9RS7 - chains C and A of the 3 polymer chains in the assembly; structure by electron microscopy, 3.00 A resolution.

[Chain C]
Molecule: Rab small monomeric GTPase-like protein
Organism: Thermochaetoides thermophila
UniProtKB: G0SGE1 (G0SGE1_CHATD); the author numbering skips numbers that UniProt does not, so the offset changes along the chain: 1-178 = UniProt 1-178; 182-208 = UniProt 179-205
Amino-acid sequence (207 residues; row label = number of the first residue in the row; note: 3 numbers in that range are skipped by the numbering (no residue carries them; nothing is unmodelled there); numbers below 1 keep their minus sign (Gly-1 is residue -1)):
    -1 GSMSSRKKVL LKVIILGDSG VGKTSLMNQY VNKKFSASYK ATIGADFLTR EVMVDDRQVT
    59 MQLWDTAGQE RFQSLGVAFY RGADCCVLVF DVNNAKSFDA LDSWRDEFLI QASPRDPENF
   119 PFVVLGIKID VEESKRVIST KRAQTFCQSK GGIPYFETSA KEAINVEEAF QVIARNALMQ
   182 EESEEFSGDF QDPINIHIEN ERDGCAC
Not modelled in the structure: -1 to 4, 127-133, 157-162, 183-208
Construct notes: expression tag (-1 to 0); engineered mutation Ile125 (Asn in G0SGE1)
From the paper describing this entry:
  - catalytic residues: Lys38
  - conformationally variable residues (loop rearrangement): Phe33, Lys38

[Chain A]
Molecule: Vacuolar fusion protein MON1
Organism: Thermochaetoides thermophila
UniProtKB: G0SGS3 (G0SGS3_CHATD); residues 1-665 here = UniProt positions 1-665
Amino-acid sequence (670 residues; row label = number of the first residue in the row; numbers below 1 keep their minus sign (Gly-4 is residue -4)):
    -4 GPLGSMTQNN APESVAAEGT VAGQQTDTTK PEPSSQPAPE PPSQVTTDFP PNNKPNDVPA
    56 TEPASSSPRP TEPPAPPPPK PTIALSPLDI ATLTFPDGTR GTFPAPPQTS AQSVSTPSIA
   116 SGHVTPQRDT DTASITSVAG TLRGVTGTAG DLASLLAGDG LGRKSKAWRV LRAQQQACGE
   176 GSGEEGEITE IEGLGLGEGM EGFERELDNI PDTLPDDERL ALWKGKLKHY LILSSAGKPI
   236 WSRHGDLSLV NSTMGVVQTI ISFYEGARNP LLGFTAGKVR FVILIKGPLY FVAISRLRES
   296 DAQLRAQLEA LYMQILSTLT LPILTNIFAH RPSTDLRGPL QGTESLLASL ADSFTKGSPS
   356 TLLSALECLR LRKSQRQAIT NIFLKSRCEE LLYGLLVAGG KLVSVIRPRK HSLHPSDLQL
   416 IFNMLFESGG IKGNGGENWI PLCLPAFNNT GYLYMYVSFL DDKAPDDQNQ PPESSNLDAS
   476 NKNSSNTPDD DLTALILISP SREAFYALQS MRTRLVSQLL STGYLSLIRS TALSGRPSIT
   536 SILPKTPLLH FLYKSRPNVQ WCMSSLSSLT PPGATATETL LARRKLMSVY EELHAALHAR
   596 HAHLRVVYST ADEKEGEGLA CLGWSTPAFE VYCVAPGCVG RAGMAREVNR VVQWARREEE
   656 RLFILGGGVF
Not modelled in the structure: -4 to 194, 458-485, 607-611, 665
Construct notes: expression tag (-4 to 0)

[Interface between chain C and chain A]
Contacting residue pairs (54; chain C residue first):
  Lys5(C) with Arg332(A); Gln336(A), hydrogen bond; Glu339(A), salt bridge
  Lys6(C) with Leu242(A); Arg332(A), hydrogen bond (backbone-side chain)
  Leu8(C) with Lys233(A); Pro234(A), hydrophobic; Asp330(A)
  Lys10(C) with Ala231(A)
  Asn30(C) with Asp211(A)
  Lys32(C) with Asp211(A); Leu215(A)
  Phe33(C) with Asp211(A); Arg214(A); Leu215(A), hydrophobic; Ser243(A); Leu244(A), hydrophobic
  Tyr37(C) with Val251(A), hydrophobic
  Ile41(C) with Thr254(A); Ile255(A), hydrophobic; Phe258(A)
  Phe45(C) with Ser247(A); Gly250(A); Val251(A), hydrophobic; Thr254(A)
  Thr47(C) with Ser243(A)
  Glu49(C) with Ser243(A)
  Thr58(C) with Leu242(A); Asn246(A)
  Gln60(C) with Gly232(A); Asn246(A), hydrogen bond (side chain-backbone); Ser247(A); Gly250(A)
  Trp62(C) with Gly250(A); Gln253(A)
  Phe70(C) with Phe258(A), hydrophobic
  Leu73(C) with Ser257(A); Phe258(A), hydrophobic; Gly261(A)
  Ala76(C) with Gln253(A), hydrogen bond (backbone-side chain); Ser257(A)
  Phe77(C) with Thr254(A); Phe258(A), hydrophobic
  Arg79(C) with Ser230(A); Ala231(A)
  Gly80(C) with Ala231(A); Lys233(A); Pro327(A); Ser328(A)
  Asp82(C) with Lys233(A), salt bridge; Ser328(A)
  Arg113(C) with His325(A); Pro327(A)
  Glu182(C) with Arg326(A)
Interface residues without a listed pair, chain C (25 interface residues in all): Ala35
Interface residues without a listed pair, chain A (30 interface residues in all): Asp212
From the paper, about this interface:
  - interface residues, chain C: Phe33(C), Tyr37(C)

[In short]
The interface between chain C and chain A involves 25 residues on one side and 30 on the other; the contacts
include 4 hydrogen bonds and 2 salt bridges. Polar pairs include Lys5(C)-Glu339(A), Asp82(C)-Lys233(A) and
Lys5(C)-Gln336(A). From the paper: the catalytic residue Lys38(C); interface residues Phe33(C) and Tyr37(C).
Here chain C is Rab small monomeric GTPase-like protein and chain A is Vacuolar fusion protein MON1, both from
Thermochaetoides thermophila. Entry 9RS7 (Ypt7 in complex with its GEF Mon1-Ccz1) was determined by electron
microscopy together with 9RS6, 9RS8 and 9RS9 from the same study.
